6RDR - chains 1 and 5 of the 31 polymer chains in the assembly; structure by electron microscopy, 4.10 A resolution (low resolution: residue-level contacts below are approximate; hydrogen-bond / salt-bridge calls are withheld).

Chain 1:
Name: ATP synthase associated protein ASA1
Source organism: Polytomella sp. Pringsheim 198.80
UniProt: Q85JD5 (Q85JD5_9CHLO); residues 1-618 here = UniProt positions 1-618
Sequence (618 residues; each row starts with the number of its first residue):
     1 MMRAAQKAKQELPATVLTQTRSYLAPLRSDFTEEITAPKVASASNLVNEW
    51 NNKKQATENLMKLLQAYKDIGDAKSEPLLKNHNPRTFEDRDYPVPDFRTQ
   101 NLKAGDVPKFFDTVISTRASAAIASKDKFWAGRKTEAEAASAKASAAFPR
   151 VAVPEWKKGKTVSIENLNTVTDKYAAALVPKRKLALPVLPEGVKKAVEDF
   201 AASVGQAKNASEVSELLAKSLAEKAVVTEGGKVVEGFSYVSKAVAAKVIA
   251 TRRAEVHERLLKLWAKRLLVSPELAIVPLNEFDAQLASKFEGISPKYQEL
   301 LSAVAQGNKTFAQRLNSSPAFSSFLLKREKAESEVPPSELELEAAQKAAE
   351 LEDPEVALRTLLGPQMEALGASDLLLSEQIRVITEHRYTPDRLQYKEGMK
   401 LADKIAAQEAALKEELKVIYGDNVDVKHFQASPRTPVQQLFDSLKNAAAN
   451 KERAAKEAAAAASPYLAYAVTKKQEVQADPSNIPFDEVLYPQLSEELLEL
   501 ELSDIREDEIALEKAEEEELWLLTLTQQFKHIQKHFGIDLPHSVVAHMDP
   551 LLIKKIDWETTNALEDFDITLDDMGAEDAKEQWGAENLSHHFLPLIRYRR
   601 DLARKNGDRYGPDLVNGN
Not modelled in the structure: 1-22, 618

Chain 5:
Name: Mitochondrial F1F0 ATP synthase associated 14 kDa protein
Source organism: Polytomella sp. Pringsheim 198.80
UniProt: A0A024FSR7 (A0A024FSR7_9CHLO); residues 1-123 here = UniProt positions 1-123
Sequence (123 residues; numbered 1 to 123; the number before each row is that of its first residue):
     1 MKLLPESLQQEAATAAVVASWVLWHLDTQLLPTIMREHKLHACWAAAAKR
    51 YNEKLFKLNPSYDRVLSLPAVSKNQVLENVFHTAPKAPVEHLEKMVSANS
   101 KVYDALNLQSKRVLIWQVKPALF

Interface between chain 1 and chain 5:
Residue-residue contacts - 123 pairs, chain 1 then chain 5:
  Leu79(1) - Val80(5)
  His82(1) - Asn79(5)
  His82(1) - His82(5)
  Asn83(1) - Val76(5)
  Pro84(1) - Val71(5)
  Pro84(1) - Asn79(5)
  Arg85(1) - Pro69(5)
  Arg85(1) - Val71(5)
  Arg85(1) - Ser72(5)
  Arg85(1) - Lys73(5)
  Arg85(1) - Val76(5)
  Glu88(1) - Pro69(5)
  Glu88(1) - Ala70(5)
  Glu88(1) - Val71(5)
  Arg90(1) - Ser67(5)
  Arg90(1) - Leu68(5)
  Arg90(1) - Pro69(5)
  Val94(1) - Leu66(5)
  Asp96(1) - Asp63(5)
  Arg98(1) - Phe56(5)
  Arg98(1) - Asn59(5)
  Arg98(1) - Pro60(5)
  Arg98(1) - Tyr62(5)
  Phe111(1) - Asp63(5)
  Phe111(1) - Val65(5)
  Phe111(1) - Leu66(5)
  Val114(1) - Leu66(5)
  Ile115(1) - Ala70(5)
  Arg118(1) - Leu66(5)
  Arg118(1) - Leu68(5)
  Ala119(1) - Ala70(5)
  Lys126(1) - Asn79(5)
  Pro154(1) - Asn99(5)
  Trp156(1) - Leu106(5)
  Thr161(1) - Leu106(5)
  Thr161(1) - Ile115(5)
  Val162(1) - Val102(5)
  Val162(1) - Leu106(5)
  Val162(1) - Asn107(5)
  Leu167(1) - Asn99(5)
  Leu167(1) - Tyr103(5)
  Tyr174(1) - His91(5)
  Tyr174(1) - Leu92(5)
  Tyr174(1) - Met95(5)
  Ala175(1) - Leu92(5)
  Leu178(1) - Pro88(5)
  Leu178(1) - Val89(5)
  Phe282(1) - Tyr62(5)
  Leu286(1) - Tyr62(5)
  Ala287(1) - Phe56(5)
  Ser288(1) - Phe56(5)
  Phe290(1) - Asn52(5)
  Phe290(1) - Glu53(5)
  Phe290(1) - Phe56(5)
  Glu291(1) - Glu53(5)
  Ile293(1) - Phe56(5)
  Glu397(1) - Ser72(5)
  Glu397(1) - Asn74(5)
  Glu397(1) - Gln75(5)
  Lys400(1) - Asn74(5)
  Leu401(1) - Lys73(5)
  Leu401(1) - Asn74(5)
  Leu401(1) - Leu77(5)
  Lys404(1) - Asn74(5)
  Lys404(1) - Glu78(5)
  Ser463(1) - Tyr103(5)
  Pro464(1) - Tyr103(5)
  Tyr465(1) - Val96(5)
  Tyr465(1) - Asn99(5)
  Tyr465(1) - Ser100(5)
  Tyr465(1) - Tyr103(5)
  Leu466(1) - Val96(5)
  Ala469(1) - Val96(5)
  Lys473(1) - Leu92(5)
  Leu497(1) - Phe81(5)
  Leu500(1) - Lys73(5)
  Glu507(1) - Pro69(5)
  Ala511(1) - Leu68(5)
  Lys514(1) - Arg64(5)
  Glu518(1) - Pro60(5)
  Trp521(1) - Leu55(5)
  Leu522(1) - Leu55(5)
  Leu525(1) - Tyr51(5)
  Leu525(1) - Leu55(5)
  Phe529(1) - Trp44(5)
  Phe536(1) - Glu37(5)
  His542(1) - Thr33(5)
  His542(1) - Glu37(5)
  Val545(1) - Leu40(5)
  Leu552(1) - Leu40(5)
  Ile553(1) - Arg36(5)
  Ile556(1) - Met35(5)
  Ile556(1) - Arg36(5)
  Ile556(1) - Lys39(5)
  Ile556(1) - Leu40(5)
  Asp557(1) - Arg36(5)
  Glu559(1) - Lys39(5)
  Thr560(1) - Leu31(5)
  Thr560(1) - Met35(5)
  Leu564(1) - Lys39(5)
  Glu565(1) - Met35(5)
  Glu565(1) - Lys39(5)
  Asp568(1) - His38(5)
  Asp568(1) - Ala42(5)
  Lys580(1) - Ala46(5)
  Glu581(1) - Ala46(5)
  Glu581(1) - Arg50(5)
  Gln582(1) - Arg50(5)
  Trp583(1) - Cys43(5)
  Gly584(1) - Cys43(5)
  Gly584(1) - Ala47(5)
  Ala585(1) - Ala47(5)
  Ala585(1) - Arg50(5)
  Asn587(1) - Cys43(5)
  Leu588(1) - Trp44(5)
  His591(1) - Trp44(5)
  His591(1) - Tyr51(5)
  Phe592(1) - Tyr51(5)
  Phe592(1) - Lys54(5)
  Phe592(1) - Leu55(5)
  Phe592(1) - Leu58(5)
  Leu595(1) - Leu58(5)
  Arg599(1) - Leu58(5)
Other interface residues (no listed pair), chain 1 (91 interface residues in all): Pro95, Phe97, Ala122, Ile123, Val151, Val153, Ser163, Ile164, Val170, Lys289, Glu501, Asp504, Ala515, Ile532, Asp566, Phe567
Other interface residues (no listed pair), chain 5 (61 interface residues in all): His41, Lys49, Lys57, Asp104

Overview:
The interface between chain 1 and chain 5 involves 91 residues on one side and 61 on the other.
Chain 1 is ATP synthase associated protein ASA1 and chain 5 is Mitochondrial F1F0 ATP synthase associated 14
kDa protein, both from Polytomella sp. Pringsheim 198.80; the structure, Cryo-EM structure of Polytomella
F-ATP synthase, Rotary substate 1D, monomer-masked refinement, was determined by electron microscopy,
deposited together with 6RD4, 6RD5, 6RD6, 6RD7, 6RD8, 6RD9 and 46 further entries.
